7FNM - chains A and B; structure by X-ray diffraction, 1.72 A resolution.

# Chain A
Molecule: Pre-mRNA-splicing factor 8
Source organism: Saccharomyces cerevisiae S288C
Reference sequence: P33334 (PRP8_YEAST); numbering as in UniProt (aligned over 1836-2090)
Chain sequence (258 residues; numbered 1833 to 2090; the number before each row is that of its first residue):
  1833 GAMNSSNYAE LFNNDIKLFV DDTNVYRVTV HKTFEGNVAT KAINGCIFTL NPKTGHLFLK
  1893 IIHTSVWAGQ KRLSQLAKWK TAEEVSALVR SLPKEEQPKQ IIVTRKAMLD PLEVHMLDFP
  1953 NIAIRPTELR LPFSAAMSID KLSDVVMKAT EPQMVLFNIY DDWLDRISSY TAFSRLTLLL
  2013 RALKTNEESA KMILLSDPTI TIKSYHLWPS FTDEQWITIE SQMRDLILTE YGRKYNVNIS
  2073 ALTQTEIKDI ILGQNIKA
Unresolved in the structure: 2070-2090
Sequence notes: expression tag (1833-1835)
UniProt features mapped onto this chain:
  - mutagenesis: Asp1853 (D1853A: Alters protein folding. Severely impaired growth. Strongly reduced growth at 35 degrees Celsius; when associated with A-1854; D1853N: Reduced growth at 30 degrees Celsius ...), Asp1854 (D1854A: Reduced growth at 30 degrees Celsius. Strongly reduced growth at 16 degrees Celsius. Strongly reduced growth at 35 degrees Celsius; when associated with A-1853 ...), Thr1855 (T1855A: Reduced growth at 30 degrees Celsius. Strongly reduced growth at 16 degrees Celsius), Thr1936 (T1936A: Reduced growth at 30 degrees Celsius. Strongly reduced growth at 16 degrees Celsius), Arg1937 (R1937K: Severely impaired growth. Reduced growth at 30 degrees Celsius. Strongly reduced growth at 16 degrees Celsius)

# Chain B
Molecule: A1 cistron-splicing factor AAR2
Source organism: Saccharomyces cerevisiae S288C
Reference sequence: P32357 (AAR2_YEAST); aligned to UniProt positions 1-317 over residues 1-317
Chain sequence (308 residues; numbered -3 to 317; 13 numbers in that range are skipped by the numbering (no residue carries them; nothing is unmodelled there); the number before each row is that of its first residue; numbers below 1 keep their minus sign (Gly-3 is residue -3)):
    -3 GAMAMNTVPF TSAPIEVTIG IDQYSFNVKE NQPFHGIKDI PIGHVHVIHF QHADNSSMRY
    57 GYWFDCRMGN FYIQYDPKDG LYKMMEERDG AKFENIVHNF KERQMMVSYP KIDEDDTWYN
   117 LTEFVQMDKI RKIVRKDENQ FSYVDSSMTT VQENEL
   166 SSSSSDPAHS LNYTVINFKS REAIRPGHEM EDFLDKSYYL NTVMLQGIFK NSSNYFGELQ
   226 FAFLNAMFFG NYGSSLQWHA MIELICSSAT VPKHMLDKLD EILYYQIKTL PEQYSDILLN
   286 ERVWNICLYS SFQKNSLHNT EKIMENKYPE LL
Unresolved in the structure: -3 to 0, 166-169
Sequence notes: expression tag (-3 to 0); conflict Ser166 (Leu153 in P32357), Ser167 (Lys154 in P32357), Ser170 (Asp in P32357)
Ligand contacts:
  - VXB (5-bromo-N-(2-methoxyethyl)pyridine-3-carboxamide), molecule 1: Pro5, Phe6, Thr7, Tyr68, Gln70, Glu83, Lys88, Phe89, Ile92, Phe96
  - VXB, molecule 2: Phe120, Lys125, Ile126, Lys128, Ile129, Thr179, Ile213, Phe214, Asn219, Gly222, Glu223, Phe226
  - VXB, molecule 3: Ala231, Gly235, Asn236, Tyr237, Ser240, Ile282, Leu283
UniProt features mapped onto this chain:
  - region: Leu261 to Ile282 (Leucine-zipper)
  - modified residue: Ser253 (Phosphoserine), Thr274 (Phosphothreonine)

# Chain A / chain B interface
Pairs across the interface - 18 pairs, chain A then chain B:
  Gln1907(A) with Met195(B); Leu199(B)
  Leu1908(A) with Met195(B), hydrophobic
  Trp1911(A) with Glu194(B); Met195(B), hydrophobic; Phe198(B), hydrophobic
  Asp1942(A) with Lys184(B), salt bridge; Phe198(B)
  Glu1945(A) with Lys184(B), salt bridge
  Val1946(A) with Lys184(B); Ile189(B), hydrophobic; Glu194(B); Phe198(B), hydrophobic
  His1947(A) with Glu194(B), salt bridge
  Leu1949(A) with Lys184(B); Ser185(B); Arg186(B)
  Asp1950(A) with Arg186(B), salt bridge

# Overview
9 residues of chain A face 8 of chain B across their interface; the contacts include 4 salt bridges. Polar
pairs include Asp1942(A)-Lys184(B), Glu1945(A)-Lys184(B) and His1947(A)-Glu194(B). Chain B binds 3 copies of
compound VXB. UniProt lists 5 mutagenesis sites on chain A.
Here chain A is Pre-mRNA-splicing factor 8 and chain B is A1 cistron-splicing factor AAR2, both from
Saccharomyces cerevisiae S288C. Entry 7FNM (PanDDA analysis group deposition -- Aar2/RNaseH in complex with
fragment P07D05 from the F2X-Universal Library) was determined by X-ray diffraction, deposited together with
5ST0, 5ST1, 5ST2, 5ST3, 5ST4, 5ST5 and 248 further entries.
